Entry 4A0O (electron microscopy, 10.50 A resolution (very low resolution: no residue pairs are listed; an interface is given only as per-side residue counts)); this record covers chains F and O of the 16 polymer chains in the assembly.

Chain F (and O):
Protein: T-complex protein 1 subunit beta
Source organism: Bos taurus
Notes: chain O of this document is another copy of the same molecule, construct and numbering; everything in this record applies to it too
UniProt: Q3ZBH0 (TCPB_BOVIN); residues 1-513 here correspond to UniProt positions 14-526 (UniProt number = residue number + 13)
Amino-acid sequence (513 residues; row label = number of the first residue in the row):
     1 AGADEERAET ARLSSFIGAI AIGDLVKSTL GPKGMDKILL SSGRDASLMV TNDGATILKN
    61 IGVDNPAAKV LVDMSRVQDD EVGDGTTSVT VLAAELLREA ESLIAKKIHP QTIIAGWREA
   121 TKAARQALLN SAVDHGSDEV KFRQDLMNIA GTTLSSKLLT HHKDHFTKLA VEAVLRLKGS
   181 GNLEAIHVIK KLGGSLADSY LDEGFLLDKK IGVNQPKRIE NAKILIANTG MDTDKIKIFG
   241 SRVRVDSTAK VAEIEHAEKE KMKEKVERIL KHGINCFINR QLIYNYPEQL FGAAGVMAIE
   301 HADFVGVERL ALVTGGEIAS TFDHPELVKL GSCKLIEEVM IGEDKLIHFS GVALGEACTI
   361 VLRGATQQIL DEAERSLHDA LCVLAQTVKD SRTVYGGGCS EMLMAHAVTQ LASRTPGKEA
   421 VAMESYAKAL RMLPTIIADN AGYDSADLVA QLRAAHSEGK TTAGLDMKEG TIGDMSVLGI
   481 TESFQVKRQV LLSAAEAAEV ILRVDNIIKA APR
Unresolved in the structure: 233-257 (chain O: 232-263)
UniProt features mapped onto this chain:
  - binding site (ADP): Gly-31, Gly-85, Thr-86, Thr-87, Ser-88, Ser-155, Ser-156, Gly-397, Glu-482, Lys-487
  - binding site (ATP): Gly-31, Gly-85, Thr-86, Thr-87, Glu-482, Lys-487
  - binding site (Mg(2+)): Asp-84
  - modified residue: Ser-47 (Phosphoserine), Lys-141 (N6-acetyllysine), Lys-168 (N6-acetyllysine), Ser-247 (Phosphoserine), Thr-248 (Phosphothreonine)
  - cross-link: Lys-235 (Glycyl lysine isopeptide (Lys-Gly) (interchain with G-Cter in SUMO2))

Chain F / chain O interface:
At this resolution (10 A) residue pairs are not listed: 27 residues of chain F and 24 of chain O lie at the interface.

Summary:
27 residues of chain F face 24 of chain O across their interface. UniProt lists 10 ADP-binding residues, 6
ATP-binding residues and Mg2+-binding residue Asp-84(F) on chain F.
Both chains are T-complex protein 1 subunit beta (Bos taurus). Entry 4A0O (Symmetry-free cryo-EM map of TRiC
in the nucleotide-free (apo) state) was determined by electron microscopy (same publication as 4A0V, 4A0W and
4A13).
